Entry 7OGP (electron microscopy, 3.30 A resolution); this record covers chains A and D of the 5 polymer chains in the assembly.

[Chain A]
Name: PHIKZ055
From: Pseudomonas phage phiKZ
UniProt: Q8SDA7 (Q8SDA7_BPDPK); numbering as in UniProt (aligned over 1-415)
Chain sequence (508 residues; each row starts with the number of its first residue; numbers below 1 keep their minus sign (Met-19 is residue -19)):
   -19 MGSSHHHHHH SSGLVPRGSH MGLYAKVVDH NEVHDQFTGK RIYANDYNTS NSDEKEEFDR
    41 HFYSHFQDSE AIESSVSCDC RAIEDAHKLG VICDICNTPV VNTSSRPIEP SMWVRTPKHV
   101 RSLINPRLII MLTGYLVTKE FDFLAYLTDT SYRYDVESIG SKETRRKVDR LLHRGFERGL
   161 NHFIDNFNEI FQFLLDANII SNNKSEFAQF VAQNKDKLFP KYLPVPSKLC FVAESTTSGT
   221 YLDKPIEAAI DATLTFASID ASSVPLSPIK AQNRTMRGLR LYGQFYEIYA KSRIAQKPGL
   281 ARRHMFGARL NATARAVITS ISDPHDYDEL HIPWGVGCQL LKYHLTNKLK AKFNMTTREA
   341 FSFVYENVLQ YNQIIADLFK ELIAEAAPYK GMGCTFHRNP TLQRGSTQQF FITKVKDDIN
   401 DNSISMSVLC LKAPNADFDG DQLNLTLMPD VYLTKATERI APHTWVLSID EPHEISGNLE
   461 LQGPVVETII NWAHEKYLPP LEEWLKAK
Unresolved in the structure: -19 to 6, 45-149, 214-215, 235-246, 487-488
Differences from the reference sequence: initiating methionine (-19); expression tag (-18 to 0)
Reported in the primary citation:
  - catalytic residues: Asp417 to Asp421 (by similarity / conservation)

[Chain D]
Name: PHIKZ074
From: Pseudomonas phage phiKZ
UniProt: Q8SD88 (Q8SD88_BPDPK); residue numbers follow UniProt; this construct covers 1-677
Chain sequence (677 residues; row label = number of the first residue in the row):
     1 MNLNRYKARD LLNLSYDDLW SLPSEWHLIE FDDGKTVVSV DRITKLSVLC WYPLKHYKDC
    61 PIPSDHHIDF NRILTDNPKD YLNVEGGRVT SKAMVKHLNK AIWNIYDWSG ETVDPEVLSK
   121 LAIEGKNWLY NQTTVKLSEY LATLSMFDIA EVYNHPKVRE ANHNIEPTTY GIEKISYGKV
   181 KEVFNDPTQF IGNSIIEGLR SGTQKTEQLL QAFAWRGFPT DINSDIFKYP VTTGYIDGIW
   241 NLYENMIESR SGTKALLYNK ELLRVTEYFN RKSQLIAQYV QRLHPGDCKT TILAEYPVTK
   301 LTLKAFKGKY YQKEDGKLDW IRGNETHLIG TKQKFRSVFG CNHPDSQGIC MTCYGRLGIN
   361 IPKGTNIGQV AAVSMGDKIT SAVLSTKHTD ASSAVEQYKL GKIESNYLRT GEIPETLYLK
   421 KELTQKDYRL VIARSEAENL ADILMIDDLT AYPATSATEL TSLALVYDDE VNGECGDVLT
   481 VSLYNRRASL SIEMLKHIKM VRWELDQRDN IVISLRGFDF NLPFLTLPNK HVNMYEVMKR
   541 FQSFLHSGSD SAEAGKLSTE KVGYTSKTYL KNYKSPIEAL PVFATMANEK ISLNISHCEI
   601 LIYAMMIRSA QYRDYRLPKP GINGQFEKYN RLMQCRSLGG AMAFEKQHEP LNNPGSFLNK
   661 MRNDHPYDLL VKGGKLR
Unresolved in the structure: 385-551
Metal / ion sites: Zn2+: Cys288, Cys341, Cys350, Cys353
Reported in the primary citation:
  - Zn2+ coordination: Cys288, Cys341, Cys350, Cys353

[How chain A and chain D interact]
Contacting residue pairs (127):
  Lys184(A) - Pro654(D)
  Lys184(A) - Gly655(D)
  Glu186(A) - Arg613(D)  salt bridge
  Glu186(A) - Gly655(D)
  Phe187(A) - Pro654(D)  hydrophobic
  Gln189(A) - Leu658(D)
  Phe190(A) - Pro654(D)  hydrophobic
  Phe190(A) - Phe657(D)  hydrophobic
  Glu267(A) - His648(D)
  Glu267(A) - Asn652(D)
  Lys271(A) - His648(D)  hydrogen bond
  Ile274(A) - Gln647(D)  hydrogen bond (backbone-side chain)
  Ala275(A) - Gln647(D)
  Ala275(A) - His648(D)
  Ala281(A) - Gln647(D)
  Arg282(A) - Arg271(D)
  Met285(A) - Leu670(D)
  Phe286(A) - Ala643(D)  hydrophobic
  Phe286(A) - Tyr667(D)  hydrophobic
  Phe286(A) - Leu670(D)  hydrophobic
  Ser302(A) - Tyr130(D)
  Asp303(A) - Tyr130(D)
  Pro304(A) - Asn131(D)
  Pro304(A) - Val135(D)  hydrophobic
  His305(A) - Asn127(D)  hydrogen bond (backbone-side chain)
  His305(A) - Asn131(D)  hydrogen bond (backbone-side chain)
  Asp306(A) - Asn127(D)
  Tyr307(A) - Lys120(D)
  Tyr307(A) - Ile123(D)  hydrophobic
  Tyr307(A) - Glu124(D)
  Tyr307(A) - Asn127(D)
  Leu382(A) - Asn270(D)
  Leu382(A) - Gln274(D)
  Leu382(A) - Val373(D)
  Leu382(A) - Gly376(D)
  Leu382(A) - Thr380(D)
  Arg384(A) - Pro362(D)
  Arg384(A) - Thr365(D)  hydrogen bond
  Leu409(A) - Ile123(D)  hydrophobic
  Leu409(A) - Asn127(D)
  Arg439(A) - Glu116(D)  salt bridge
  Arg439(A) - Pro362(D)
  Arg439(A) - Gly364(D)
  His443(A) - Glu116(D)
  His443(A) - Ser119(D)  hydrogen bond (backbone-side chain)
  His443(A) - Lys120(D)
  His443(A) - Ile123(D)
  Val446(A) - Ser119(D)
  Val446(A) - Ala122(D)  hydrophobic
  Leu447(A) - Asn360(D)
  Ser448(A) - Asn360(D)  hydrogen bond (backbone-side chain)
  Ile449(A) - Leu357(D)
  Ile449(A) - Ile361(D)  hydrophobic
  Ile449(A) - Ser374(D)
  Ile449(A) - His597(D)  hydrogen bond (backbone-side chain)
  Asp450(A) - Leu357(D)
  Asp450(A) - Ser374(D)  hydrogen bond
  Asp450(A) - Lys378(D)  salt bridge
  Asp450(A) - Asn594(D)  hydrogen bond (backbone-side chain)
  Glu451(A) - Lys307(D)
  Glu451(A) - Leu357(D)
  Glu451(A) - Asn360(D)  hydrogen bond (backbone-side chain)
  Pro452(A) - Lys307(D)
  Pro452(A) - Gly308(D)
  Pro452(A) - Arg356(D)
  Pro452(A) - Leu357(D)  hydrophobic
  Pro452(A) - Asn360(D)  hydrogen bond (backbone-side chain)
  His453(A) - Asn99(D)
  His453(A) - Trp103(D)
  His453(A) - Trp320(D)
  His453(A) - Arg356(D)  hydrogen bond
  His453(A) - Ile359(D)
  Glu454(A) - Asn99(D)
  Glu454(A) - Trp103(D)
  Glu454(A) - Asn360(D)
  Ile455(A) - Val95(D)  hydrophobic
  Ile455(A) - Asn99(D)  hydrogen bond (backbone-side chain)
  Ser456(A) - Val95(D)
  Leu459(A) - Val95(D)  hydrophobic
  Leu459(A) - Ile123(D)  hydrophobic
  Leu459(A) - Lys126(D)
  Glu460(A) - Ser91(D)
  Glu460(A) - Lys92(D)  salt bridge
  Glu460(A) - Val95(D)
  Leu461(A) - Met94(D)  hydrophobic
  Leu461(A) - Lys126(D)
  Val465(A) - Tyr130(D)  hydrophobic
  Val466(A) - Ser91(D)
  Glu467(A) - Ala142(D)
  Glu467(A) - Thr203(D)
  Glu467(A) - Gln204(D)
  Thr468(A) - Tyr140(D)
  Thr468(A) - Leu141(D)
  Ile469(A) - Leu46(D)  hydrophobic
  Ile469(A) - Thr133(D)
  Ile470(A) - Val89(D)
  Ile470(A) - Glu197(D)
  Ile470(A) - Ser201(D)
  Asn471(A) - Leu141(D)
  Trp472(A) - Trp20(D)  hydrophobic
  Trp472(A) - Arg42(D)  hydrogen bond (backbone-side chain)
  Trp472(A) - Leu137(D)  hydrophobic
  Trp472(A) - Tyr140(D)
  His474(A) - Gly87(D)
  His474(A) - Arg88(D)  hydrogen bond
  His474(A) - Val89(D)  hydrogen bond (side chain-backbone)
  His474(A) - Glu197(D)
  Glu475(A) - Arg42(D)  salt bridge
  Glu475(A) - Tyr140(D)
  Lys476(A) - Ile191(D)
  Tyr477(A) - Ser24(D)  hydrogen bond
  Tyr477(A) - Asp41(D)
  Tyr477(A) - Arg42(D)
  Leu478(A) - Ser24(D)
  Leu478(A) - Glu25(D)
  Leu478(A) - Trp26(D)
  Leu478(A) - Val40(D)  hydrophobic
  Pro479(A) - Trp26(D)  hydrogen bond (backbone-side chain)
  Leu481(A) - Trp26(D)  hydrophobic
  Leu481(A) - Tyr81(D)
  Glu482(A) - Leu82(D)
  Trp484(A) - Asn2(D)  hydrogen bond (backbone-side chain)
  Trp484(A) - Leu3(D)
  Trp484(A) - Ser24(D)
  Trp484(A) - Glu25(D)
  Trp484(A) - Trp26(D)
  Leu485(A) - Asn2(D)
Interface residues without a listed pair, chain A (66 interface residues in all): Val7, Arg154, Arg158, Ala270, Ile301, Gln383, Val408, Thr444, Ala473, Pro480
Interface residues without a listed pair, chain D (85 interface residues in all): Lys45, Asn83, Leu98, Pro115, Lys363, Val370, Asp377, Met642, Glu645, Leu651, Val671

[In short]
66 residues of chain A face 85 of chain D across their interface, with 20 hydrogen bonds and 5 salt bridges.
Among the polar pairs are Glu186(A)-Arg613(D), Arg439(A)-Glu116(D) and Asp450(A)-Lys378(D). Cys288(D),
Cys341(D), Cys350(D) and Cys353(D) form the Zn2+ site. From the paper: the catalytic residue Asp417(A); Zn2+
coordination by Cys288(D), Cys341(D) and Cys350(D) among others.
Here chain A is PHIKZ055 and chain D is PHIKZ074, both from Pseudomonas phage phiKZ. Entry 7OGP (Structure of
the apo-state of the bacteriophage PhiKZ non-virion RNA polymerase - class including clamp) was determined by
electron microscopy together with 7OGR from the same study.
